Entry 8SIY (electron microscopy, 2.90 A resolution); this record covers chains C and K of the 12 polymer chains in the assembly.

[Chain C]
Name: Histone H3.2
From: Xenopus laevis
UniProt: P84233 (H32_XENLA); residues 1-135 here correspond to UniProt positions 2-136 (UniProt number = residue number + 1)
Amino-acid sequence (135 residues; each row starts with the number of its first residue):
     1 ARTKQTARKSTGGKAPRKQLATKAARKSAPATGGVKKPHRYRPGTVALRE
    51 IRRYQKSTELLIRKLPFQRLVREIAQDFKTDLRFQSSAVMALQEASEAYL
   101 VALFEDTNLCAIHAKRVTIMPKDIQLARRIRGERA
Not modelled in the structure: 1-37, 134-135
Construct notes: variant Ala102 (Gly103 in P84233)

[Chain K]
Molecule: Widom 601 DNA
From: synthetic construct
Sequence (153 nucleotides; row label = number of the first residue in the row; numbers below 1 keep their minus sign (DA-76 is residue -76)):
   -76 ATCCTGGAGAATCCCGGTGCCGAGGCCGCTCAATTGGTCGTAGACAGCTC
   -26 TAGCACCGCTTAAACGCACGTACGCGCTGTCCCCCGCGTTTTAACCGCCA
    24 AGGGGATTACTCCCTAGTCTCCAGGCACGTGTCAGATATATACATCCTGT
    74 GAT
Not modelled in the structure: -76, 72-76

[Interface between chain C and chain K]
Pairs across the interface (21):
  Arg40(C) - DC70(K)  sugar contact
  Tyr41(C) - DC69(K)  sugar contact
  Tyr41(C) - DC70(K)  sugar contact
  Arg42(C) - DA-5(K)  salt bridge to the phosphate
  Arg42(C) - DC70(K)  hydrogen bond to the phosphate
  Pro43(C) - DA-5(K)  sugar contact
  Thr45(C) - DC69(K)  phosphate contact
  Thr45(C) - DC70(K)  hydrogen bond to the phosphate
  Arg63(C) - DA-13(K)  salt bridge to the phosphate
  Arg72(C) - DC-23(K)  salt bridge to the phosphate
  Arg83(C) - DG-24(K)  hydrogen bond to the sugar
  Arg83(C) - DC-23(K)  phosphate contact
  Phe84(C) - DG-24(K)  sugar contact
  Phe84(C) - DC-23(K)  hydrogen bond to the phosphate
  Gln85(C) - DG-24(K)  phosphate contact
  Ser86(C) - DG-24(K)  hydrogen bond to the phosphate
  Arg116(C) - DG-3(K)  phosphate contact
  Arg116(C) - DC-2(K)  phosphate contact
  Val117(C) - DG-3(K)  hydrogen bond to the phosphate
  Thr118(C) - DG-3(K)  hydrogen bond to the phosphate
  Met120(C) - DC-2(K)  phosphate contact
Other interface residues (no listed pair), chain C (18 interface residues in all): His39, Lys115, Lys122
Other interface residues (no listed pair), chain K (10 interface residues in all): DA-14, DC-4

[Summary]
18 residues of chain C and 10 residues of chain K are in contact; the contacts include 7 hydrogen bonds and 3
salt bridges. Among the polar pairs are Arg83(C)-DG-24(K), Arg42(C)-DC70(K) and Thr45(C)-DC70(K).
Here chain C is Histone H3.2 (Xenopus laevis) and chain K is Widom 601 DNA (synthetic construct). Entry 8SIY
(Origin Recognition Complex Associated (ORCA) protein bound to H4K20me3-nucleosome) was determined by electron
microscopy together with 8SIU from the same study.
